PDB entry 3KXN | X-ray diffraction, 2.00 A resolution | chain A

== Chain A ==
Molecule: Casein kinase II subunit alpha
Organism: Zea mays
Notes: EC 2.7.11.1; fragment: alpha subunit
UniProt: P28523 (CSK2A_MAIZE); residues 7-333 here correspond to UniProt positions 2-328 (UniProt number = residue number - 5)
Sequence (327 residues; each row starts with the number of its first residue):
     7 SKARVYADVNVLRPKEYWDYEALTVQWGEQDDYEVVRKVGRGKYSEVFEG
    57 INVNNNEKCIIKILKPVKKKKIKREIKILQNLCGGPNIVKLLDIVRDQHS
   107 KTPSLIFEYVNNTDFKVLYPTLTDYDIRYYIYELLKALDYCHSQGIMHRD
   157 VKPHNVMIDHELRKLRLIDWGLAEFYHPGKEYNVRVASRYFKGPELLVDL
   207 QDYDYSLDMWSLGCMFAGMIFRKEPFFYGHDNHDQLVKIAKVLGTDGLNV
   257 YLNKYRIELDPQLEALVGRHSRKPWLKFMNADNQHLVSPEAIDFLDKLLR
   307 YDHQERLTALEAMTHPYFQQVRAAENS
Small-molecule neighbours: 4,5,6,7-tetraiodo-1H-benzimidazole (K8X): Val45, Gly46, Val53, Ile66, Lys68, Val95, Phe113, Glu114, Val116, Asn118, Met163, Ile174
Swiss-Prot annotation at these positions:
  - active site: Asp156 (Proton acceptor)
  - binding site (ATP): Val45 to Val53, Lys68

== In short ==
Bound to chain A: 4,5,6,7-tetraiodo-1H-benzimidazole. Curated annotation (UniProt) lists active-site residue
Asp156 and 10 ATP-binding residues.
Chain A is Casein kinase II subunit alpha (Zea mays); the structure, Crystal structure of Z. mays CK2 kinase
alpha subunit in complex with the inhibitor tetraiodobenzimidazole (K88), was determined by X-ray diffraction
together with 3PVG, 3KXG, 3KXH and 3KXM from the same study.
